PDB entry 7EE6 | X-ray diffraction, 2.29 A resolution | chains B and G of the 7 polymer chains in the assembly

# Chain B
Name: Subtilase cytotoxin subunit B-like protein
Source organism: Salmonella enterica subsp. enterica serovar Typhi str. CT18
UniProt: A0A716TY65 (A0A716TY65_SALTI); residue numbers follow UniProt; this construct covers 22-141
Sequence (120 residues; row label = number of the first residue in the row):
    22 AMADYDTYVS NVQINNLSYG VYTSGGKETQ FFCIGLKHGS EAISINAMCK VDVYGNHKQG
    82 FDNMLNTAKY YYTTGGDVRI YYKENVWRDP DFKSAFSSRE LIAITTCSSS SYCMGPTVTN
Disulfide bonds: Cys-54/Cys-70, Cys-128/Cys-134
Small-molecule neighbours:
  - acetone (ACN), molecule 1: Tyr-43, Ser-45, Val-72, Tyr-75, Trp-108, Arg-109, Asp-110, Phe-113
  - acetone (ACN), molecule 2: Lys-58, Gly-60, Ser-61, Glu-62, Ala-63
  - acetone (ACN), molecule 3: His-59, Gly-60, Ser-61, Glu-62
  - acetone (ACN), molecule 4: Gly-97, Asp-98, Cys-128

# Chain G
Name: Pertussis-like toxin subunit ArtA
Source organism: Salmonella enterica subsp. enterica serovar Typhi str. CT18
UniProt: A0A716AET8 (A0A716AET8_SALTI); residues 19-242 here = UniProt positions 19-242
Sequence (224 residues; each row starts with the number of its first residue):
    19 VDFVYRVDST PPDVIFRDGF SLLGYNRNFQ QFISGRSCSG GSSDSRYIAT TSSVNQTYAI
    79 ARAYYSRSTF KGNLYRYQIR ADNNFYSLLP SITYLETQGG HFNAYEKTMM RLQREYVSTL
   139 SILPENIQKA VALVYDSATG LVKDGVSTMN ASYLGLSTTS NPGVIPFLPE PQTYTQQRID
   199 AFGPLISSCF SIGSVCHSHR GQRADVYNMS FYDARPVIEL ILSK
Not modelled in the structure: 217-223
Disulfide bonds: Cys-56/Cys-207
Small-molecule neighbours:
  - acetone (ACN), molecule 1: Arg-45, Arg-64, Thr-137, Leu-138, Phe-185
  - acetone (ACN), molecule 2: Arg-80, Gly-201, Pro-202
  - acetone (ACN), molecule 3: Ser-84, Arg-85, Ser-86, Thr-87
  - acetone (ACN), molecule 4: Tyr-112, Val-182, Ile-183, Pro-184, Phe-185, Leu-186
  - acetone (ACN), molecule 5: Arg-129, Leu-130, Arg-132
  - acetone (ACN), molecule 6: Gly-201, Leu-203, Tyr-230, Val-235
  - citrate anion (FLC), molecule 1: Tyr-43, Asn-44, Arg-45, Asn-46, Gln-49, Pro-187, Glu-188, Gln-190
  - citrate anion (FLC), molecule 2: Ser-70, Ser-71, Val-72, Asn-73, Arg-132

# Chain B / chain G interface
Pairs across the interface (5; chain B residue first):
  Lys-90(B) with Glu-237(G), salt bridge; Ser-241(G), hydrogen bond
  Thr-94(B) with Pro-234(G); Glu-237(G)
  Thr-95(B) with Pro-234(G)
Interface residues without a listed pair, chain B (5 interface residues in all): Asn-87, Tyr-91
Interface residues without a listed pair, chain G (5 interface residues in all): Leu-238, Lys-242

# In short
The chain B/chain G interface involves 5 residues from each chain, with 1 hydrogen bond and 1 salt bridge.
Among the polar pairs are Lys-90(B)/Glu-237(G) and Lys-90(B)/Ser-241(G). Bound to chain B: 4 copies of
acetone. Chain G binds citrate anion and 6 copies of acetone.
Chain B is Subtilase cytotoxin subunit B-like protein and chain G is Pertussis-like toxin subunit ArtA, both
from Salmonella enterica subsp. enterica serovar Typhi str. CT18; the structure, Crystal structure of PltC
toxin, was determined by X-ray diffraction (same publication as 7EE3 and 7EE4).
